Entry 9U5G (electron microscopy, 2.66 A resolution); this record covers chains C and D of the 6 polymer chains in the assembly.

[Chain C]
Molecule: Na(+)-translocating NADH-quinone reductase subunit C
Source organism: Vibrio cholerae O395
Notes: EC 7.2.1.1
Reference sequence: A5F5Y7 (NQRC_VIBC3); residues 1-257 here = UniProt positions 1-257
Chain sequence (257 residues; each row starts with the number of its first residue):
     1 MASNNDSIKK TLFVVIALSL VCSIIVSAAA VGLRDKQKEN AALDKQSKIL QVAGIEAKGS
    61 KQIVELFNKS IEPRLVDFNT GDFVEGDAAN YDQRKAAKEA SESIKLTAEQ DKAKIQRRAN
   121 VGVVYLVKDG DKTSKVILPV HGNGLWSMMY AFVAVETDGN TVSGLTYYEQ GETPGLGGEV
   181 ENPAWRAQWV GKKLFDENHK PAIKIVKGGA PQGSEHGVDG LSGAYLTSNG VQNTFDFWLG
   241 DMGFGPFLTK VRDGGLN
Sequence notes: engineered mutation Tyr225 (Thr in A5F5Y7)
Swiss-Prot annotation at these positions:
  - mutagenesis: His216 (H216L: Decrease in FMN binding)
Residues lining bound ligands: Ca2+ (CA): Gln93, Ala97, Arg118, Ala119, His141, Trp238

[Chain D]
Molecule: Na(+)-translocating NADH-quinone reductase subunit D
Source organism: Vibrio cholerae O395
Notes: EC 7.2.1.1
Reference sequence: A5F5Y6 (NQRD_VIBC3); numbering as in UniProt (aligned over 1-210)
Chain sequence (210 residues; each row starts with the number of its first residue):
     1 MSSAKELKKS VLAPVLDNNP IALQVLGVCS ALAVTTKLET AFVMTLAVMF VTALSNFFVS
    61 LIRNHIPNSV RIIVQMAIIA SLVIVVDQIL KAYLYDISKQ LSVFVGLIIT NCIVMGRAEA
   121 FAMKSEPIPS FIDGIGNGLG YGFVLMTVGF FRELLGSGKL FGLEVLPLIS NGGWYQPNGL
   181 MLLAPSAFFL IGFMIWAIRT FKPEQVEAKE
Unresolved in the structure: 1-6
Ion coordination: 2Fe-2S cluster Fe: Cys29, Cys112 (shared with 2 residues of chain E)
Residues lining bound ligands: 2Fe-2S cluster (FES): Leu26, Gly27, Val28, Cys29, Thr110, Asn111, Cys112

[How chain C and chain D interact]
Contacting residue pairs - 31 pairs, chain C then chain D:
  Met1(C) with Asn68(D)
  Ser3(C) with Asn64(D), hydrogen bond (side chain-backbone)
  Asn5(C) with Asn64(D), hydrogen bond (side chain-backbone); Ile66(D); Pro67(D)
  Lys10(C) with His65(D)
  Thr11(C) with Pro67(D)
  Val14(C) with His65(D)
  Leu18(C) with Ile62(D), hydrophobic; Val74(D), hydrophobic
  Cys22(C) with Ser81(D)
  Ile25(C) with Val85(D), hydrophobic
  Val26(C) with Ser81(D); Ile84(D), hydrophobic
  Ala30(C) with Gln88(D)
  Leu33(C) with Gln88(D); Ala92(D), hydrophobic
  Lys36(C) with Ala92(D)
  Gln37(C) with Gln88(D), hydrogen bond; Lys91(D); Ala92(D)
  Asn40(C) with Lys91(D), hydrogen bond (side chain-backbone); Ala92(D), hydrogen bond (side chain-backbone); Tyr95(D)
  Ala41(C) with Tyr95(D)
  Asp44(C) with Tyr95(D); Lys99(D), salt bridge
  Pro174(C) with Phe104(D), hydrophobic
  Gly175(C) with Leu182(D)
  Leu176(C) with Leu182(D); Leu183(D), hydrophobic
Interface residues without a listed pair, chain C (23 interface residues in all): Asp6, Val15, Ala29
Interface residues without a listed pair, chain D (25 interface residues in all): Thr36, Ser69, Val70, Ala77, Ile78, Ile89, Tyr93

[Summary]
The interface between chain C and chain D involves 23 residues on one side and 25 on the other; the contacts
include 5 hydrogen bonds and 1 salt bridge. Polar pairs include Asp44(C)-Lys99(D), Ser3(C)-Asn64(D) and
Asn5(C)-Asn64(D). Ligands of chain C: Ca2+.
Here chain C is Na(+)-translocating NADH-quinone reductase subunit C and chain D is Na(+)-translocating
NADH-quinone reductase subunit D, both from Vibrio cholerae O395. Entry 9U5G (Cryo-EM structure of
Na+-translocating NADH-ubiquinone oxidoreductase NqrC-T225Y mutant from Vibrio cholerae) was determined by
electron microscopy (same publication as 9UD3, 9UD4, 9UD5, 9UD6, 9UD8, 9UD9 and 4 further entries).
